PDB entry 8X0M | electron microscopy, 3.50 A resolution | chains C and J of the 11 polymer chains in the assembly

== Chain C ==
Molecule: Spike glycoprotein E1
Source organism: Semliki Forest virus
UniProt: A0A0F6PP03 (A0A0F6PP03_SFV); residue numbers follow UniProt; this construct covers 816-1253
Amino-acid sequence (438 residues; row label = number of the first residue in the row):
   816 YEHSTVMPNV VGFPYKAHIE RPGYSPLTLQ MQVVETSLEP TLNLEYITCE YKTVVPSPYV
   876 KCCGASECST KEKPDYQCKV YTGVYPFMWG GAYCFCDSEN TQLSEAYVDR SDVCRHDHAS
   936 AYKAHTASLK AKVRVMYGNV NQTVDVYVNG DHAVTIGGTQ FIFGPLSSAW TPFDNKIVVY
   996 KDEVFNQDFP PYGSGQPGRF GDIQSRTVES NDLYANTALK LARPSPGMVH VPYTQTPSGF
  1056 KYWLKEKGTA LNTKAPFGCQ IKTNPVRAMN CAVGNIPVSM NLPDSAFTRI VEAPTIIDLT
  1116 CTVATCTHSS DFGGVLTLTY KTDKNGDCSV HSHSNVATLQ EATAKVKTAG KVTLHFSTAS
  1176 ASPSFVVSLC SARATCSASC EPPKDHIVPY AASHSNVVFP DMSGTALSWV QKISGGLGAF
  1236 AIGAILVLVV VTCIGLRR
Disulfide bonds: Cys-864/Cys-929, Cys-877/Cys-909, Cys-878/Cys-911, Cys-883/Cys-893, Cys-1074/Cys-1086, Cys-1116/Cys-1191, Cys-1121/Cys-1195, Cys-1143/Cys-1185
Covalently attached groups: N-acetylglucosamine (NAG) linked to Asn-956

== Chain J ==
Molecule: Spike glycoprotein E2
Source organism: Semliki Forest virus
UniProt: A0A0E3T652 (A0A0E3T652_SFV); residue numbers follow UniProt; this construct covers 334-751
Amino-acid sequence (418 residues; each row starts with the number of its first residue):
   334 SVSQHFNVYK ATRPYIAYCA DCGAGHSCHS PVAIEAVRSE ATDGMLKIQF SAQIGIDKSD
   394 NHDYTKIRYA DGHAIENAVR SSLKVATSGD CFVHGTMGHF ILAKCPPGEF LQVSIQDTRN
   454 AVRACRIQYH HDPQPVGREK FTIRPHYGKE IPCTTYQQTT AKTVEEIDMH MPPDTPDRTL
   514 LSQQSGNVKI TVGGKKVKYN CTCGTGNVGT TNSDMTINTC LIEQCHVSVT DHKKWQFNSP
   574 FVPRADEPAR KGKVHIPFPL DNITCRVPMA REPTVIHGKR EVTLHLHPDH PTLFSYRTLG
   634 EDPQYHEEWV TAAVERTIPV PVDGMEYHWG NNDPVRLWSQ LTTEGKPHGW PHQIVQYYYG
   694 LYPAATVSAV VGMSLLALIS IFASCYMLVA ARSKCLTPYA LTPGAAVPWT LGILCCAP
Disulfide bonds: Cys-352/Cys-458, Cys-355/Cys-361, Cys-424/Cys-438, Cys-486/Cys-598, Cys-534/Cys-558, Cys-536/Cys-553
Covalently attached groups: N-acetylglucosamine (NAG) linked to Asn-533, Asn-595

== Chain C / chain J interface ==
Pairs across the interface (14):
  Gly-1013(C) with His-620(J)
  Arg-1014(C) with His-618(J); His-620(J); Glu-648(J), salt bridge
  Ala-1037(C) with Tyr-480(J)
  Arg-1038(C) with Tyr-480(J)
  Ser-1040(C) with Tyr-480(J)
  Met-1043(C) with Arg-599(J)
  His-1045(C) with His-479(J)
  Pro-1047(C) with Tyr-480(J), hydrophobic
  Gln-1050(C) with Arg-604(J), hydrogen bond (backbone-side chain)
  Thr-1051(C) with Arg-604(J)
  Pro-1052(C) with Arg-604(J); His-620(J)
Also at the interface, not in a pair above, chain C (12 interface residues in all): Tyr-1057
Also at the interface, not in a pair above, chain J (9 interface residues in all): Thr-607, Ala-646

== Overview ==
The interface between chain C and chain J involves 12 residues on one side and 9 on the other, with 1 hydrogen
bond and 1 salt bridge. Among the polar pairs are Arg-1014(C)/Glu-648(J) and Gln-1050(C)/Arg-604(J).
Covalently linked N-acetylglucosamine: at Asn-956(C).
Here chain C is Spike glycoprotein E1 and chain J is Spike glycoprotein E2, both from Semliki Forest virus.
Entry 8X0M (Cryo-EM structure of Semliki Forest virus in complex with its receptor VLDLR(5-fold)) was
determined by electron microscopy.
